PDB entry 5JJA | X-ray diffraction, 2.35 A resolution | chains A and C

Chain A:
Protein: Serine/threonine-protein phosphatase 2A 56 kDa regulatory subunit gamma isoform
From: Homo sapiens
UniProtKB: Q13362 (2A5G_HUMAN), isoform Q13362-3; residues 30-380 here = UniProt positions 30-380
Sequence (352 residues; row label = number of the first residue in the row):
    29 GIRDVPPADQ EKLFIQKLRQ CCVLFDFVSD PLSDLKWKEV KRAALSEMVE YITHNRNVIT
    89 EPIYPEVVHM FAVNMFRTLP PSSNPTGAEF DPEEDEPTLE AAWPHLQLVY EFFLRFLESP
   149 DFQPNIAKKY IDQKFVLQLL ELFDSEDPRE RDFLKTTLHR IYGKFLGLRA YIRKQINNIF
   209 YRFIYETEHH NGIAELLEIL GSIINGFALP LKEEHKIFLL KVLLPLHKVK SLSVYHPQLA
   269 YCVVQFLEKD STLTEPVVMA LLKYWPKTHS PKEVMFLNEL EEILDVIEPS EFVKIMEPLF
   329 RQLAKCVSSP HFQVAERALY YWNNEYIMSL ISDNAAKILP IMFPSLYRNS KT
Disordered / not traced: 110-123, 376-380
Construct notes: expression tag (29)
Reported in the primary citation:
  - mutagenesis - R188A: decreased binding to BubR1 pSer670-phosphopeptide
  - mutagenesis - R201A: abolished binding to BubR1 pSer676-phosphopeptide

Chain C:
Protein: Mitotic checkpoint serine/threonine-protein kinase BUB1 beta
From: Homo sapiens
Notes: EC 2.7.11.1
UniProtKB: O60566 (BUB1B_HUMAN), isoform O60566-3; residues 647-720 here correspond to UniProt positions 661-734 (UniProt number = residue number + 14)
Sequence (75 residues; row label = number of the first residue in the row):
   646 GKTSEDQQTA CGTIYSQTLS IKKLDPIIED DREADHSSGF SGSSASVAST SSIKCLQIPE
   706 KLELTNETSE NPTQS
Disordered / not traced: 646-667, 676-720
Construct notes: expression tag (646); engineered mutation D670 (Ser684 in O60566), D676 (Ser690 in O60566), D680 (Thr694 in O60566)
Curated features (UniProtKB/Swiss-Prot):
  - modified residue: S683 (Phosphoserine)
Reported in the primary citation:
  - mutagenesis - K667A, P671A, I673A, D675A, R677A: unchanged binding to Serine/threonine-protein phosphatase 2A 56 kDa regulatory subunit gamma isoform (chain A)

Chain A / chain C interface:
Pairs across the interface - 24 pairs, chain A then chain C:
  D180(A) - K668(C)  salt bridge
  K183(A) - K668(C)
  H187(A) - L669(C)
  H187(A) - D670(C)  hydrogen bond (side chain-backbone)
  H187(A) - I672(C)
  Y190(A) - I672(C)  hydrophobic
  R197(A) - I672(C)
  R197(A) - I673(C)  hydrogen bond (side chain-backbone)
  R197(A) - D675(C)
  E226(A) - K668(C)
  E226(A) - L669(C)
  I227(A) - L669(C)  hydrophobic
  S230(A) - D670(C)
  S230(A) - P671(C)
  S230(A) - I672(C)  hydrogen bond (backbone-backbone)
  I231(A) - I672(C)
  N233(A) - P671(C)
  G234(A) - I672(C)
  G234(A) - I673(C)
  G234(A) - E674(C)  hydrogen bond (backbone-backbone)
  F235(A) - E674(C)
  A236(A) - E674(C)  hydrogen bond (backbone-side chain)
  K240(A) - E674(C)  salt bridge
  H243(A) - E674(C)  salt bridge
Other interface residues (no listed pair), chain A (18 interface residues in all): T184, G191, L194
The authors on this interface:
  - specific contacts: D180(A)-K668(C), H187(A)-L669(C), H187(A)-I672(C) (hydrophobic contact), H187(A)-D670(C) (hydrogen bond), Y190(A)-I672(C) (hydrophobic contact), R197(A)-I673(C) (hydrogen bond), E226(A)-L669(C), I227(A)-L669(C), S230(A)-I672(C) (hydrophobic contact), I231(A)-I672(C) (hydrophobic contact), G234(A)-E674(C) (backbone contact), A236(A)-E674(C), K240(A)-E674(C) (salt bridge), H243(A)-E674(C) (hydrogen bond)
  - hot spots on chain A (mutagenesis) - H187A, R197A: abolished binding to Mitotic checkpoint serine/threonine-protein kinase BUB1 beta (chain C)
  - hot spots on chain C (mutagenesis) - L669A, I672A, E674A: abolished binding to Serine/threonine-protein phosphatase 2A 56 kDa regulatory subunit gamma isoform (chain A)

Overview:
18 residues of chain A and 8 residues of chain C are in contact, with 5 hydrogen bonds and 3 salt bridges.
Polar pairs include D180(A)-K668(C), K240(A)-E674(C) and H243(A)-E674(C). The paper describes contacts between
D180(A) and K668(C), H187(A) and L669(C) and E226(A) and L669(C) among others; hydrophobic contacts between
H187(A) and I672(C), Y190(A) and I672(C) and S230(A) and I672(C) among others; hydrogen bonds between H187(A)
and D670(C), R197(A) and I673(C) and H243(A) and E674(C). From the paper: L669A, I672A and E674A of chain C
abolish binding to Serine/threonine-protein phosphatase 2A 56 kDa regulatory subunit gamma isoform (chain A);
H187A and R197A of chain A abolish binding to Mitotic checkpoint serine/threonine-protein kinase BUB1 beta
(chain C); 12 substitutions were tested in all.
Here chain A is Serine/threonine-protein phosphatase 2A 56 kDa regulatory subunit gamma isoform and chain C is
Mitotic checkpoint serine/threonine-protein kinase BUB1 beta, both from Homo sapiens. Entry 5JJA (Crystal
structure of a PP2A B56gamma/BubR1 complex) was determined by X-ray diffraction.
